PDB entry 7VO0 | electron microscopy, 3.40 A resolution | chains B and G of the 8 polymer chains in the assembly

[Chain B]
Molecule: Dna_t
Sequence (84 nucleotides; numbered 1 to 84; the number before each row is that of its first residue):
     1 GGCGACCCGG CGCCGCCTAC GGTCAGTACT ACGGGTAGGG GGTATCGGGC AACGCGGCAC
    61 TGAACACCGT TGTCATGTGC CTTG
Unresolved in the structure: 1-41

[Chain G]
Name: Putative metal uptake regulation protein
Source organism: Streptomyces coelicolor (strain ATCC BAA-471 / A3(2) / M145)
Reference sequence: Q9L2H5 (Q9L2H5_STRCO); residues 1-139 here = UniProt positions 1-139
Chain sequence (159 residues; row label = number of the first residue in the row; numbers below 1 keep their minus sign (Met-19 is residue -19)):
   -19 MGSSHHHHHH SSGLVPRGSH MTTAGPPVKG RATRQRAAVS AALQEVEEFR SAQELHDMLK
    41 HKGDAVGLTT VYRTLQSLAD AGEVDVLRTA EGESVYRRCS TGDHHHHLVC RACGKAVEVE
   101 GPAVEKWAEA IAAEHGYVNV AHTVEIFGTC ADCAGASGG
Unresolved in the structure: -19 to 5, 137-139
Construct notes: initiating methionine (-19); expression tag (-18 to 0)
Ion coordination: Zn2+ site 1: Cys79, His85, His87; Zn2+ site 2: His84, His86, Glu105, His122; Zn2+ site 3: Cys90, Cys93, Cys130, Cys133
Reported in the primary citation:
  - self-association interface (contacts with another copy of this molecule); pairs are residue here / residue on that copy: Asp37-Asp37, His41-His41, Asp37, His41
  - mutagenesis - R11A, D37A/H41A, R53A: decreased binding to Dna_nt
  - conformationally variable residues (domain motion): Leu48
  - binding site for Dna_nt: Arg11, Gln33, Leu48, Thr49, Thr50, Tyr52, Arg53
  - binding site for Dna_t (chain B): Arg53

[How chain B and chain G interact]
Residue-residue contacts - 9 pairs, chain B then chain G:
  DA63(B) - Gln33(G)  phosphate contact
  DA63(B) - Glu73(G)  phosphate contact
  DA64(B) - Tyr52(G)  base contact
  DA64(B) - Glu73(G)  phosphate contact
  DA64(B) - Ser74(G)  phosphate contact
  DC65(B) - Tyr52(G)  base contact
  DC65(B) - Gln56(G)  phosphate contact
  DA66(B) - Thr49(G)  base contact
  DT73(B) - Arg11(G)  hydrogen bond to the sugar
Other interface residues (no listed pair), chain B (7 interface residues in all): DG72, DC74
Other interface residues (no listed pair), chain G (8 interface residues in all): Gly72

[In short]
The interface between chain B and chain G involves 7 residues on one side and 8 on the other; the contacts
include 1 hydrogen bond. The hydrogen-bonded pair is DT73(B)-Arg11(G). The paper reports a binding site for
Dna_nt at Arg11(G), Gln33(G) and Leu48(G) among others; R11A, D37A/H41A and R53A of chain G reduce binding to
Dna_nt.
Chain B is Dna_t and chain G is Putative metal uptake regulation protein (Streptomyces coelicolor (strain ATCC
BAA-471 / A3(2) / M145)); the structure, Streptomyces coelicolor zinc uptake regulator complexed with zinc and
DNA (trimer of dimers), was determined by electron microscopy together with 7VO9, 7VPD, 7VPZ, 7X74, 7X75 and
7X76 from the same study.
